PDB entry 8APG | electron microscopy, 3.50 A resolution | chains j and q of the 42 polymer chains in the assembly

[Chain j]
Protein: ATPTB6
Source organism: Trypanosoma brucei brucei
UniProtKB: D0A5R7 (D0A5R7_TRYB9); residues 1-169 here = UniProt positions 1-169
Chain sequence (169 residues; numbered 1 to 169; the number before each row is that of its first residue):
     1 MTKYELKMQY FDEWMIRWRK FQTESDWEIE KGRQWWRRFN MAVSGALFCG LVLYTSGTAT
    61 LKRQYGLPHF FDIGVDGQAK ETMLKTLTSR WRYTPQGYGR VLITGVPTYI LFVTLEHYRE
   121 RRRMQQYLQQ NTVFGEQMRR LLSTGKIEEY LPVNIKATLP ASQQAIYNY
Unresolved in the structure: 1
Residues lining bound ligands: 1,2-diacyl-sn-glycero-3-phosphocholine (PC1): C49, V52, R63, Q64, Y65, V75, M83

[Chain q]
Protein: ATPEG3
Source organism: Trypanosoma brucei brucei
UniProtKB: Q583U4 (Q583U4_TRYB2); numbering as in UniProt (aligned over 1-98)
Chain sequence (98 residues; numbered 1 to 98; the number before each row is that of its first residue):
     1 MTENIEAVMS DFWSNPADHF RPNLKALTLY AERQHYVDRW LHVKERWLAP WYLPWWSPLF
    61 QLGTWYSQRS RNLFLVENHL SYRPYKFRRN DEDRNNPY
Unresolved in the structure: 1-13
Residues lining bound ligands:
  - 1,2-diacyl-sn-glycero-3-phosphocholine (PC1): W65, Y66, R69, S70, L73, F74
  - Q7G (2-{[(4-O-alpha-D-glucopyranosyl-alpha-D-glucopyranosyl)oxy]methyl}-4-{[(3beta,9beta,14beta,17beta,25R)-spirost-5-en-3-yl]oxy}butyl 4-O-alpha-D-glucopyranosyl-alpha-D-glucopyranoside): W47, W51, Y52

[Chain j / chain q interface]
Residue-residue contacts (61):
  K3(j) - L48(q)  hydrogen bond (side chain-backbone)
  K3(j) - A49(q)  hydrogen bond (side chain-backbone)
  K3(j) - P50(q)  hydrogen bond (side chain-backbone)
  K3(j) - L53(q)  hydrogen bond (side chain-backbone)
  K3(j) - F60(q)
  E5(j) - F60(q)
  E5(j) - T64(q)
  L6(j) - E45(q)
  L6(j) - L48(q)
  L6(j) - A49(q)  hydrophobic
  Q9(j) - L41(q)  hydrogen bond (side chain-backbone)
  Q9(j) - K44(q)
  Q9(j) - E45(q)
  Q9(j) - R71(q)
  Y10(j) - D38(q)
  Y10(j) - L41(q)
  Y10(j) - H42(q)  hydrogen bond
  Y10(j) - E45(q)
  D12(j) - Q68(q)
  D12(j) - R71(q)
  E13(j) - R33(q)  salt bridge
  E13(j) - L41(q)
  E13(j) - R71(q)  salt bridge
  M15(j) - L75(q)  hydrophobic
  I16(j) - R71(q)
  I16(j) - F74(q)  hydrophobic
  I16(j) - L75(q)  hydrophobic
  R17(j) - Q34(q)
  R19(j) - F74(q)
  R19(j) - L75(q)  hydrogen bond (side chain-backbone)
  R19(j) - E77(q)  hydrogen bond (side chain-backbone)
  Q22(j) - L75(q)  hydrogen bond (side chain-backbone)
  W27(j) - L75(q)
  W27(j) - V76(q)  hydrogen bond (side chain-backbone)
  W27(j) - N78(q)
  E30(j) - N72(q)  hydrogen bond
  E30(j) - L75(q)
  E30(j) - V76(q)
  K31(j) - V76(q)
  R33(j) - Q68(q)
  R33(j) - N72(q)
  Q34(j) - N72(q)
  Q34(j) - L73(q)
  Q34(j) - V76(q)
  R37(j) - R69(q)
  R37(j) - N72(q)  hydrogen bond
  R37(j) - L73(q)
  M41(j) - W65(q)  hydrophobic
  Y109(j) - W56(q)  hydrogen bond (side chain-backbone)
  Y109(j) - S57(q)  hydrogen bond (side chain-backbone)
  Y109(j) - P58(q)
  Y109(j) - Q61(q)
  F112(j) - W65(q)
  V113(j) - W55(q)  hydrophobic
  V113(j) - Q61(q)
  E116(j) - W65(q)
  H117(j) - W55(q)
  E120(j) - Q68(q)
  R123(j) - Q68(q)  hydrogen bond
  R123(j) - N72(q)
  E149(j) - Q34(q)  hydrogen bond
Interface residues without a listed pair, chain j (29 interface residues in all): T2, T114
Interface residues without a listed pair, chain q (30 interface residues in all): V37

[Overview]
29 residues of chain j and 30 residues of chain q are in contact; the contacts include 16 hydrogen bonds and 2
salt bridges. Among the polar pairs are E13(j)-R33(q), E13(j)-R71(q) and K3(j)-L48(q). Bound to chain j:
1,2-diacyl-sn-glycero-3-phosphocholine. Chain q binds compound Q7G and 1,2-diacyl-sn-glycero-3-phosphocholine.
Chain j is ATPTB6 and chain q is ATPEG3, both from Trypanosoma brucei brucei; the structure, rotational state
2b of the Trypanosoma brucei mitochondrial ATP synthase dimer, was determined by electron microscopy,
deposited together with 8AP6, 8AP7, 8AP8, 8AP9, 8APA, 8APB and 7 further entries.
